Entry 6V47 (X-ray diffraction, 2.80 A resolution); this record covers chains B and C of the 6 polymer chains in the assembly.

# Chain B
Protein: Hemagglutinin HA2 chain
From: Influenza A virus (A/duck/Memphis/546/1974(H11N9))
UniProtKB: A2V851 (A2V851_9INFA); residues 1-174 here correspond to UniProt positions 343-516 (UniProt number = residue number + 342)
Chain sequence (181 residues; each row starts with the number of its first residue):
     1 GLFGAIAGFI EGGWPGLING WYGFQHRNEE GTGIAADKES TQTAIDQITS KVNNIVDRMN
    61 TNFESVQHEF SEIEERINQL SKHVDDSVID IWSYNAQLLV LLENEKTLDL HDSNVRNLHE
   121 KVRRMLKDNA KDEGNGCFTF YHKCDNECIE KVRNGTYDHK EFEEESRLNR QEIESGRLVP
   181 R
Disordered / not traced: 1-6, 174-181
Sequence notes: expression tag (175-181)
Disulfide bonds: Cys-144/Cys-148

# Chain C
Protein: Hemagglutinin HA1 chain
From: Influenza A virus (A/duck/Memphis/546/1974(H11N9))
UniProtKB: Q0A426 (Q0A426_9INFA); residues 1-326 here correspond to UniProt positions 17-342 (UniProt number = residue number + 16)
Chain sequence (326 residues; row label = number of the first residue in the row):
     1 DEICIGYLSN NSTEKVDTII ESNVTVTSSV ELVENEYTGS FCSIDGKAPI SLGDCSFAGW
    61 ILGNPMCDDL IGKTSWSYIV EKPNPINGIC YPGTLENEEE LRLKFSGVLE FNKFEAFTSN
   121 GWGSVNSGAG VTAACKFGSS NSFFRNMVWL IHQSGTYPVI RRTFNNTKGR DVLMVWGVHH
   181 PATLKEHQDL YKKDNSYVAV GSESYNRRFT PEISTRPKVN GQAGRMTFYW TIVKPEEAIT
   241 FESNGAFLAP RYAFELVSLG NGKLFRSDLN IESCSTKCQS EIGWINTNRS FHSVHRNTIG
   301 DCPKYVNVKS LKLATGLRNV PAIAAR
Disordered / not traced: 322-326
Disulfide bonds: Cys-42/Cys-274, Cys-55/Cys-67, Cys-90/Cys-135, Cys-278/Cys-302
Glycans and other covalent adducts: N-acetylglucosamine (NAG) linked to Asn-23
Reported in the primary citation:
  - post-translational modification sites: Asn-23

# How chain B and chain C interact
Residue-residue contacts (10):
  Glu-72(B) with Lys-234(C)
  Ile-73(B) with Asn-97(C); Glu-100(C)
  Glu-74(B) with Glu-100(C)
  Glu-75(B) with Glu-100(C), hydrogen bond (backbone-side chain); Leu-103(C)
  Arg-76(B) with Glu-99(C); Glu-100(C), salt bridge; Leu-103(C)
  Gln-79(B) with Leu-103(C)
Other interface residues (no listed pair), chain B (7 interface residues in all): Ile-77

# Summary
7 residues of chain B and 5 residues of chain C are in contact; the contacts include 1 hydrogen bond and 1
salt bridge. Among the polar pairs are Arg-76(B)/Glu-100(C) and Glu-75(B)/Glu-100(C). N-acetylglucosamine is
covalently linked to Asn-23(C). The paper reports a modification site at Asn-23(C).
Chain B is Hemagglutinin HA2 chain and chain C is Hemagglutinin HA1 chain, both from Influenza A virus
(A/duck/Memphis/546/1974(H11N9)); the structure, The crystal structure of hemagglutinin from
A/duck/Memphis/546/1974 (H11N9), was determined by X-ray diffraction, deposited together with 6V44, 6V46, 6V48
and 6V49.
